Entry 6KN9 (X-ray diffraction, 3.30 A resolution); this record covers chains A and D.

# Chain A
Protein: Interleukin-18 receptor accessory protein
Source organism: Homo sapiens
Notes: fragment: Extracellular domain
UniProt: O95256 (I18RA_HUMAN); residues 20-356 here = UniProt positions 20-356
Amino-acid sequence (337 residues; numbered 20 to 356; the number before each row is that of its first residue):
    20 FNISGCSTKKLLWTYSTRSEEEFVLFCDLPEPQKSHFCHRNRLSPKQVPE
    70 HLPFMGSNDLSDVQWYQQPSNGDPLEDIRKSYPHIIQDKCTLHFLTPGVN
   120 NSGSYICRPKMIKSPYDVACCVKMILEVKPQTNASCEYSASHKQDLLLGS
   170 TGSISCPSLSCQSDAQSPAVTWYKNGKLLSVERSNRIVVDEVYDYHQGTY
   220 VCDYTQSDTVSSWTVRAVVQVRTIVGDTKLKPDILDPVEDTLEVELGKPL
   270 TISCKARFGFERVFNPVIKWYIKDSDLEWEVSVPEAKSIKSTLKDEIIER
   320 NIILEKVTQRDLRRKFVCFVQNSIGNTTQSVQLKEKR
Unresolved in the structure: 20-27, 52-94, 98, 116-118, 128-138, 154-157, 180-185, 356
Disulfides: Cys175-Cys221, Cys273-Cys337
Glycans and other covalent adducts: N-acetylglucosamine (NAG) linked to Asn345
Curated features (UniProtKB/Swiss-Prot):
  - glycosylation (N-linked (GlcNAc...) asparagine): Asn21, Asn119, Asn152, Asn345
  - mutagenesis: Leu167 (L167A: Decreases binding to the preformed binary complex of IL18 and IL18R1), Glu210 (E210A: Decreases binding to the preformed binary complex of IL18 and IL18R1. Impairs IL18 receptor signaling via NF-kappa-B; when associated with A-212 and A-214), Tyr212 (Y212A: Abolishes binding to the preformed binary complex of IL18 and IL18R1. Impairs IL18 receptor signaling via NF-kappa-B; when associated with A-210 and A-214), Tyr214 (Y214A: Decreases binding to the preformed binary complex of IL18 and IL18R1. Impairs IL18 receptor signaling via NF-kappa-B; when associated with A-210 and A-212), Lys313 (K313A: Decreases binding to the preformed binary complex of IL18 and IL18R1. Decreases IL18 receptor signaling via NF-kappa-B)

# Chain D
Protein: scFv
Source organism: Homo sapiens
Notes: antibody fragment or engineered binder
Amino-acid sequence (257 residues; numbered -4 to 252; the number before each row is that of its first residue; numbers below 1 keep their minus sign (Gly-4 is residue -4)):
    -4 GPLDPEVQLVESGGGLVQPGGSLRLSCAASGFNLYYSSMHWVRQAPGKGL
    46 EWVASIYSSYGYTYYADSVKGRFTISADTSKNTAYLQMNSLRAEDTAVYY
    96 CARSSFSHGYGWYGLDYWGQGTLVTVSSSSGGGGSGGGGSGGGGSDIQMT
   146 QSPSSLSASVGDRVTITCRASQSVSSAVAWYQQKPGKAPKLLIYSASSLY
   196 SGVPSRFSGSRSGTDFTLTISSLQPEDFATYYCQQYGYHYAGLITFGQGT
   246 KVEIKRT
Unresolved in the structure: 122-147, 166-169, 233-234, 248-252
Disulfides: Cys22-Cys96

# Chain A / chain D interface
Pairs across the interface (47; chain A residue first):
  Leu167(A) - Tyr108(D)
  Asp213(A) - Ala172(D)
  Asp213(A) - Ser190(D)  hydrogen bond
  Arg241(A) - Ser192(D)
  Arg241(A) - Ser193(D)
  Thr242(A) - Ser190(D)
  Thr242(A) - Ser193(D)  hydrogen bond (backbone-side chain)
  Ile243(A) - Tyr189(D)
  Ile243(A) - Ser193(D)  hydrogen bond (backbone-side chain)
  Val244(A) - Tyr108(D)
  Val244(A) - Tyr189(D)  hydrogen bond (backbone-side chain)
  Phe277(A) - His103(D)  hydrogen bond (backbone-side chain)
  Gly278(A) - His103(D)
  Phe279(A) - His103(D)
  Phe279(A) - Tyr108(D)  hydrophobic
  Arg281(A) - Arg98(D)  hydrogen bond (backbone-side chain)
  Arg281(A) - Ser100(D)
  Arg281(A) - Tyr108(D)  hydrogen bond (side chain-backbone)
  Arg281(A) - Asp111(D)  salt bridge
  Arg281(A) - Tyr189(D)
  Arg281(A) - Tyr195(D)
  Val282(A) - Val2(D)  hydrophobic
  Val282(A) - Gly26(D)
  Val282(A) - Phe27(D)  hydrophobic
  Val282(A) - Arg98(D)
  Val282(A) - Tyr112(D)  hydrophobic
  Phe283(A) - Asn28(D)
  Phe283(A) - Tyr31(D)
  Phe283(A) - Arg98(D)
  Phe283(A) - Ser102(D)
  Asn284(A) - Gly26(D)  hydrogen bond (side chain-backbone)
  Asn284(A) - Phe27(D)
  Asn284(A) - Asn28(D)  hydrogen bond (side chain-backbone)
  Pro285(A) - Asn28(D)
  Pro285(A) - Tyr31(D)  hydrophobic
  Ser310(A) - His103(D)  hydrogen bond (side chain-backbone)
  Ser310(A) - Gly104(D)
  Ser310(A) - Tyr105(D)  hydrogen bond
  Thr311(A) - His103(D)
  Thr311(A) - Gly104(D)
  Leu312(A) - Gly104(D)
  Leu312(A) - Tyr108(D)
  Asp314(A) - His103(D)
  Glu315(A) - Tyr31(D)
  Glu315(A) - Ser102(D)
  Glu315(A) - His103(D)  hydrogen bond (side chain-backbone)
  Ile317(A) - Tyr31(D)
Other interface residues (no listed pair), chain A (26 interface residues in all): Gln216, Val240, Glu280, Glu304, Ser307, Lys313
Other interface residues (no listed pair), chain D (23 interface residues in all): Glu1, Tyr30, Leu194

# In short
The interface between chain A and chain D involves 26 residues on one side and 23 on the other, with 12
hydrogen bonds and 1 salt bridge. Polar pairs include Arg281(A)-Asp111(D), Asp213(A)-Ser190(D) and
Thr242(A)-Ser193(D). N-acetylglucosamine is covalently linked to Asn345(A).
Here chain A is Interleukin-18 receptor accessory protein and chain D is scFv, both from Homo sapiens. Entry
6KN9 (Crystal structure of human interleukin 18 receptor beta extracellular domain in complex with an
antagonistic scFv) was determined by X-ray diffraction.
